PDB entry 1R4O | X-ray diffraction, 2.50 A resolution | chains A and B of the 4 polymer chains in the assembly

Chain A (and B):
Name: Glucocorticoid receptor
From: Rattus norvegicus
Notes: fragment: DNA binding domain; chain B of this document is another copy of the same molecule, construct and numbering; everything in this record applies to it too
UniProtKB: P06536 (GCR_RAT); residues 440-525 here = UniProt positions 440-525
Chain sequence (92 residues; each row starts with the number of its first residue):
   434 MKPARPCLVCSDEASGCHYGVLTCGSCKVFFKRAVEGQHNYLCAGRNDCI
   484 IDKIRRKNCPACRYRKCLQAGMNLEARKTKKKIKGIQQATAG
Unresolved in the structure: 514-525
Differences from the reference sequence: cloning artifact (434-439)
Metal / ion sites: Zn2+ site 1: Cys440, Cys443, Cys457, Cys460; Zn2+ site 2: Cys476, Cys482, Cys492, Cys495

How chain A and chain B interact:
Pairs across the interface (19):
  Asn473(A) - Ile487(B)
  Leu475(A) - Arg488(B)
  Leu475(A) - Asn491(B)
  Cys476(A) - Arg488(B)  hydrogen bond (backbone-side chain)
  Ala477(A) - Cys482(B)
  Ala477(A) - Ile483(B)  hydrogen bond (backbone-backbone)
  Ala477(A) - Arg488(B)
  Ala477(A) - Asn491(B)
  Arg479(A) - Arg479(B)
  Arg479(A) - Asp481(B)  salt bridge
  Asp481(A) - Arg479(B)  salt bridge
  Cys482(A) - Ala477(B)
  Ile483(A) - Ala477(B)  hydrogen bond (backbone-backbone)
  Ile487(A) - Leu475(B)  hydrophobic
  Arg488(A) - Leu475(B)
  Arg488(A) - Cys476(B)  hydrogen bond (side chain-backbone)
  Arg488(A) - Ala477(B)
  Asn491(A) - Leu475(B)
  Asn491(A) - Asn491(B)  hydrogen bond (side chain-backbone)
Also at the interface, not in a pair above, chain B (11 interface residues in all): Pro493

Summary:
The chain A/chain B interface involves 11 residues from each chain; the contacts include 5 hydrogen bonds and
2 salt bridges. Polar pairs include Arg479(A)-Asp481(B), Cys476(A)-Arg488(B) and Asn491(A)-Asn491(B).
Cys440(A), Cys443(A), Cys457(A) and Cys460(A) form the Zn2+ site 1.
Both chains are Glucocorticoid receptor (Rattus norvegicus). Entry 1R4O (Crystallographic analysis of the
interaction of the glucocorticoid receptor with DNA) was determined by X-ray diffraction (same publication as
1GLU and 1R4R).
